Entry 1DJO (X-ray diffraction, 2.00 A resolution); this record covers chains A and B.

[Chain A]
Protein: Glutaminase-asparaginase
Organism: Pseudomonas sp
Notes: EC 3.5.1.38
Reference sequence: P10182 (ASPQ_PSES7); residues 1008-1337 here correspond to UniProt positions 8-337 (UniProt number = residue number - 1000)
Chain sequence (330 residues; each row starts with the number of its first residue):
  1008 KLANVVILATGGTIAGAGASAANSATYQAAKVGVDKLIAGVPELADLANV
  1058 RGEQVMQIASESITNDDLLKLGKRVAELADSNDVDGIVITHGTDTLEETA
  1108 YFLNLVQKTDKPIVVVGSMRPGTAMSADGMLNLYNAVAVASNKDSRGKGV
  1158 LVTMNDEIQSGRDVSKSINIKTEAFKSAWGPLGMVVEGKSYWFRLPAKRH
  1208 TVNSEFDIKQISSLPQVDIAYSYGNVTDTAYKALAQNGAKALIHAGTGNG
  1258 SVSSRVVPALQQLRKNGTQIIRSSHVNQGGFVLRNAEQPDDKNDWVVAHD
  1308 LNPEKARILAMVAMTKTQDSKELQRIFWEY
Glycans and other covalent adducts: 4,4-dihydroxy-5-oxo-L-norvaline (CAB) linked to Thr1020, Tyr1034
Residues lining bound ligands: 4,4-dihydroxy-5-oxo-L-norvaline (CAB): Gly1019, Ala1036, Ile1065, Ala1066, Ser1067, Glu1068, Gly1099, Thr1100, Asp1101, Ser1125, Met1126, Lys1173

[Chain B]
Protein: Glutaminase-asparaginase
Organism: Pseudomonas sp
Notes: EC 3.5.1.38
Reference sequence: P10182 (ASPQ_PSES7); residues 3008-3337 here correspond to UniProt positions 8-337 (UniProt number = residue number - 3000)
Chain sequence (330 residues; row label = number of the first residue in the row):
  3008 KLANVVILATGGTIAGAGASAANSATYQAAKVGVDKLIAGVPELADLANV
  3058 RGEQVMQIASESITNDDLLKLGKRVAELADSNDVDGIVITHGTDTLEETA
  3108 YFLNLVQKTDKPIVVVGSMRPGTAMSADGMLNLYNAVAVASNKDSRGKGV
  3158 LVTMNDEIQSGRDVSKSINIKTEAFKSAWGPLGMVVEGKSYWFRLPAKRH
  3208 TVNSEFDIKQISSLPQVDIAYSYGNVTDTAYKALAQNGAKALIHAGTGNG
  3258 SVSSRVVPALQQLRKNGTQIIRSSHVNQGGFVLRNAEQPDDKNDWVVAHD
  3308 LNPEKARILAMVAMTKTQDSKELQRIFWEY
Glycans and other covalent adducts: 4,4-dihydroxy-5-oxo-L-norvaline (CAB) linked to Thr3020, Tyr3034
Residues lining bound ligands: 4,4-dihydroxy-5-oxo-L-norvaline (CAB): Gly3019, Ala3036, Ile3065, Ala3066, Ser3067, Glu3068, Gly3099, Thr3100, Asp3101, Ser3125, Met3126, Lys3173

[Interface between chain A and chain B]
Residue-residue contacts (108):
  Ala1032(A) - Leu3290(B)  hydrophobic
  Ala1032(A) - Ala3293(B)
  Thr1033(A) - Leu3290(B)
  Thr1033(A) - Ala3293(B)
  Tyr1034(A) - Glu3294(B)  hydrogen bond
  Glu1068(A) - Thr3254(B)
  Glu1068(A) - Ser3258(B)
  Glu1068(A) - Val3259(B)
  Glu1068(A) - Ser3260(B)
  Glu1068(A) - Glu3294(B)
  Ser1069(A) - Ser3260(B)
  Ser1069(A) - Ser3261(B)  hydrogen bond (side chain-backbone)
  Ile1070(A) - Gly3231(B)
  Ile1070(A) - Asn3232(B)  hydrogen bond (backbone-backbone)
  Thr1071(A) - Asn3232(B)
  Thr1071(A) - Arg3262(B)
  Asn1072(A) - Asn3232(B)  hydrogen bond (backbone-side chain)
  Asp1101(A) - Thr3254(B)
  Asp1101(A) - Gly3255(B)
  Asp1101(A) - Ser3258(B)  hydrogen bond
  Asp1101(A) - Glu3294(B)
  Glu1105(A) - Tyr3230(B)
  Glu1105(A) - Gly3231(B)  hydrogen bond (side chain-backbone)
  Lys1173(A) - Gly3255(B)
  Lys1173(A) - Val3283(B)
  Ser1174(A) - Val3283(B)
  Ser1174(A) - Asn3284(B)
  Ser1174(A) - Gln3285(B)  hydrogen bond (backbone-backbone)
  Ser1174(A) - Gly3286(B)
  Ile1175(A) - Val3283(B)
  Ile1175(A) - Gln3285(B)
  Ile1175(A) - Gly3286(B)
  Asn1176(A) - Gly3255(B)  hydrogen bond (side chain-backbone)
  Asn1176(A) - Asn3256(B)  hydrogen bond (side chain-backbone)
  Asn1176(A) - Ser3281(B)  hydrogen bond
  Asn1176(A) - Val3283(B)
  Asn1176(A) - Gly3286(B)  hydrogen bond (backbone-backbone)
  Asn1176(A) - Gly3287(B)
  Asn1176(A) - Phe3288(B)
  Ile1177(A) - Asn3256(B)
  Ile1177(A) - Phe3288(B)
  Asp1225(A) - Tyr3230(B)  hydrogen bond
  Ile1226(A) - Tyr3228(B)  hydrophobic
  Ile1226(A) - Tyr3230(B)  hydrogen bond (backbone-side chain)
  Tyr1228(A) - Ile3226(B)  hydrophobic
  Tyr1228(A) - Tyr3228(B)  hydrophobic
  Tyr1228(A) - Pro3310(B)  hydrophobic
  Tyr1228(A) - Glu3311(B)  hydrogen bond
  Tyr1230(A) - Glu3105(B)
  Tyr1230(A) - Asp3225(B)  hydrogen bond
  Tyr1230(A) - Ile3226(B)  hydrogen bond (side chain-backbone)
  Tyr1230(A) - Arg3314(B)
  Gly1231(A) - Glu3105(B)  hydrogen bond (backbone-side chain)
  Gly1231(A) - Arg3314(B)  hydrogen bond (backbone-side chain)
  Asn1232(A) - Ile3070(B)  hydrogen bond (backbone-backbone)
  Asn1232(A) - Thr3071(B)
  Asn1232(A) - Asn3072(B)  hydrogen bond (side chain-backbone)
  Asn1232(A) - Arg3314(B)
  Thr1236(A) - Ala3240(B)
  Thr1236(A) - Leu3241(B)
  Thr1236(A) - Asn3244(B)
  Ala1237(A) - Leu3241(B)
  Ala1240(A) - Thr3236(B)
  Ala1240(A) - Ala3240(B)  hydrophobic
  Leu1241(A) - Thr3236(B)
  Asn1244(A) - Thr3236(B)
  Thr1254(A) - Glu3068(B)
  Thr1254(A) - Asp3101(B)
  Gly1255(A) - Asp3101(B)
  Gly1255(A) - Lys3173(B)
  Gly1255(A) - Asn3176(B)  hydrogen bond (backbone-side chain)
  Asn1256(A) - Asn3176(B)  hydrogen bond (backbone-side chain)
  Asn1256(A) - Ile3177(B)
  Ser1258(A) - Glu3068(B)
  Ser1258(A) - Asp3101(B)  hydrogen bond
  Val1259(A) - Glu3068(B)
  Ser1260(A) - Glu3068(B)
  Ser1260(A) - Ser3069(B)
  Ser1261(A) - Ser3069(B)  hydrogen bond (backbone-side chain)
  Arg1262(A) - Thr3071(B)
  Ser1281(A) - Asn3176(B)  hydrogen bond
  His1282(A) - Glu3311(B)  salt bridge
  Val1283(A) - Lys3173(B)
  Val1283(A) - Ser3174(B)
  Val1283(A) - Ile3175(B)
  Val1283(A) - Asn3176(B)
  Asn1284(A) - Ser3174(B)
  Gln1285(A) - Ser3174(B)  hydrogen bond (backbone-backbone)
  Gln1285(A) - Ile3175(B)
  Gln1285(A) - Lys3183(B)
  Gly1286(A) - Ser3174(B)
  Gly1286(A) - Ile3175(B)
  Gly1286(A) - Asn3176(B)  hydrogen bond (backbone-backbone)
  Gly1287(A) - Asn3176(B)
  Phe1288(A) - Ile3177(B)
  Leu1290(A) - Ala3032(B)  hydrophobic
  Leu1290(A) - Thr3033(B)
  Ala1293(A) - Ala3032(B)
  Ala1293(A) - Thr3033(B)
  Glu1294(A) - Tyr3034(B)  hydrogen bond
  Glu1294(A) - Glu3068(B)
  Glu1294(A) - Asp3101(B)
  Pro1310(A) - Tyr3228(B)  hydrophobic
  Glu1311(A) - Tyr3228(B)  hydrogen bond
  Glu1311(A) - His3282(B)  salt bridge
  Arg1314(A) - Tyr3230(B)
  Arg1314(A) - Gly3231(B)  hydrogen bond (side chain-backbone)
  Arg1314(A) - Asn3232(B)
Also at the interface, not in a pair above, chain A (52 interface residues in all): Thr1102, Lys1183, Val1224, Asn1292
Also at the interface, not in a pair above, chain B (53 interface residues in all): Thr3102, Val3224, Ala3237, Val3289, Asn3292

[Overview]
52 residues of chain A face 53 of chain B across their interface; the contacts include 30 hydrogen bonds and 2
salt bridges. Among the polar pairs are His1282(A)-Glu3311(B), Glu1311(A)-His3282(B) and
Tyr1034(A)-Glu3294(B). Chain A binds 4,4-dihydroxy-5-oxo-L-norvaline. Bound to chain B:
4,4-dihydroxy-5-oxo-L-norvaline.
Both chains are Glutaminase-asparaginase (Pseudomonas sp). Entry 1DJO (Crystal structure of Pseudomonas 7A
Glutaminase-asparaginase with the inhibitor donv covalently bound in the active site) was determined by X-ray
diffraction together with 1DJP from the same study.
